8AIX - chains B and C of the 24 polymer chains in the assembly; structure by electron microscopy, 5.80 A resolution (low resolution: residue-level contacts below are approximate; hydrogen-bond / salt-bridge calls are withheld).

Chain B:
Name: Crescentin
Source organism: Caulobacter vibrioides
UniProtKB: A0A8F8EC09 (A0A8F8EC09_CAUVI); numbering as in UniProt (aligned over 1-457)
Amino-acid sequence (457 residues; each row starts with the number of its first residue):
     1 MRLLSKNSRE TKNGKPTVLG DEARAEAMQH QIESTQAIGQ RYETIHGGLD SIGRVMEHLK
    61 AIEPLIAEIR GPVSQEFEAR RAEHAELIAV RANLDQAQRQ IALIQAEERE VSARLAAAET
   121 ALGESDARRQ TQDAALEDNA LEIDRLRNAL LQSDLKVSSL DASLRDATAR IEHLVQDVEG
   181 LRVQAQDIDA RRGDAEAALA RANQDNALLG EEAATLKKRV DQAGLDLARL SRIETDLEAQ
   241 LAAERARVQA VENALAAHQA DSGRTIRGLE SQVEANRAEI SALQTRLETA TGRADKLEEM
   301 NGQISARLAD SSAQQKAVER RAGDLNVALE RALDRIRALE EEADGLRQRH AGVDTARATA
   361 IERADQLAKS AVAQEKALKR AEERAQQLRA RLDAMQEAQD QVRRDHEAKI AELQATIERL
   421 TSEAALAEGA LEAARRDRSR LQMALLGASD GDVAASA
Unresolved in the structure: 1-357, 443-457

Chain C:
Name: Crescentin-specific megabody MB13
Notes: antibody fragment or engineered binder
Amino-acid sequence (907 residues; numbered 1 to 907; the number before each row is that of its first residue):
     1 EVQLQESGGG LVYKEETQSG LNNYARVVEK GQYDSLEIPA QVAASWESGR DDAAVFGFID
    61 KEQLDKYVAN GGKRSDWTVK FAENRSQDGT LLGYSLLQES VDQASYMYSD NHYLAEMATI
   121 LGKPEEAKRY RQLAQQLADY INTCMFDPTT QFYYDVRIED KPLANGCAGK PIVERGKGPE
   181 GWSPLFNGAA TQANADAVVK VMLDPKEFNT FVPLGTAALT NPAFGADIYW RGRVWVDQFW
   241 FGLKGMERYG YRDDALKLAD TFFRHAKGLT ADGPIQENYN PLTGAQQGAP NFSWSAAHLY
   301 MLYNDFFRKQ ASGGGSGGGG SGGGGSGNAD NYKNVINRTG APQYMKDYDY DDHQRFNPFF
   361 DLGAWHGHLL PDGPNTMGGF PGVALLTEEY INFMASNFDR LTVWQDGKKV DFTLEAYSIP
   421 GALVQKLTAK DVQVEMTLRF ATPRTSLLET KITSNKPLDL VWDGELLEKL EAKEGKPLSD
   481 KTIAGEYPDY QRKISATRDG LKVTFGKVRA TWDLLTSGES EYQVHKSLPV QTEINGNRFT
   541 SKAHINGSTT LYTTYSHLLT AQEVSKEQMQ IRDILARPAF YLTASQQRWE EYLKKGLTNP
   601 DATPEQTRVA VKAIETLNGN WRSPGGAVKF NTVTPSVTGR WFSGNQTWPW DTWKQAFAMA
   661 HFNPDIAKEN IRAVFSWQIQ PGDSVRPQDV GFVPDLIAWN LSPERGGDGG NWNERNTKPS
   721 LAAWSVMEVY NVTQDKTWVA EMYPKLVAYH DWWLRNRDHN GNGVPEYGAT RDKAHNTESG
   781 EMLFTVKKDS LRLSCASSRS IDGINIMRWY RQAPGKQRGM VAVVTGWGST NYVDSVKGRF
   841 IISRDSAKDT VYLQMNNLKP EDTAVYSCNA IYRGSEYWGQ GTQVTVSSGE NLYFQGSHHH
   901 HHHHHHH
Unresolved in the structure: 1, 10-792, 855-858, 872-874, 886-907
Disulfides: Cys-795/Cys-868

Interface between chain B and chain C:
Contacting residue pairs (15; chain B residue first):
  Gln-414(B) with Thr-825(C); Trp-827(C)
  Ile-417(B) with Ile-806(C)
  Glu-418(B) with Trp-827(C); Ser-829(C)
  Thr-421(B) with Asn-831(C)
  Glu-428(B) with Met-820(C)
  Gly-429(B) with Asp-834(C)
  Ala-430(B) with Asp-834(C)
  Ala-433(B) with Asp-834(C)
  Arg-435(B) with Gln-817(C)
  Arg-436(B) with Lys-816(C); Gln-817(C); Arg-818(C)
  Arg-440(B) with Lys-816(C)
Also at the interface, not in a pair above, chain B (13 interface residues in all): Ser-422, Glu-432
Also at the interface, not in a pair above, chain C (14 interface residues in all): Arg-811, Gly-819, Val-823, Val-833

Summary:
The interface between chain B and chain C involves 13 residues on one side and 14 on the other.
Here chain B is Crescentin (Caulobacter vibrioides) and chain C is Crescentin-specific megabody MB13. Entry
8AIX (Cryo-EM structure of crescentin filaments (wildtype, C2 symmetry and large box)) was determined by
electron microscopy (same publication as 8AFE, 8AFH, 8AFL, 8AFM, 8AHL, 8AIA and 8AJB).
